PDB entry 8JNE | electron microscopy, 4.68 A resolution (low resolution: residue-level contacts below are approximate; hydrogen-bond / salt-bridge calls are withheld) | chains C and I of the 20 polymer chains in the assembly

== Chain C ==
Protein: Histone H2A type 1-B/E
Source organism: Homo sapiens
UniProtKB: P04908 (H2A1B_HUMAN); residues 0-129 here correspond to UniProt positions 1-130 (UniProt number = residue number + 1)
Amino-acid sequence (133 residues; each row starts with the number of its first residue; numbers below 1 keep their minus sign (Gly-3 is residue -3)):
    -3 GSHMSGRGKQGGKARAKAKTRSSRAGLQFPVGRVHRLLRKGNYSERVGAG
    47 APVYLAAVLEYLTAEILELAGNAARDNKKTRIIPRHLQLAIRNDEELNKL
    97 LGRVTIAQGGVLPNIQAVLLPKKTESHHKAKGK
Unresolved in the structure: -3 to 10, 119-129
Construct notes: expression tag (-3 to -1)
Curated features (UniProtKB/Swiss-Prot):
  - modified residue: Ser1 (N-acetylserine), Arg3 (Citrulline), Lys5 (N6-(2-hydroxyisobutyryl)lysine), Lys9 (N6-(2-hydroxyisobutyryl)lysine), Lys13 (N6-(beta-hydroxybutyryl)lysine), Lys36 (N6-(2-hydroxyisobutyryl)lysine), Lys74 (N6-(2-hydroxyisobutyryl)lysine), Lys75 (N6-(2-hydroxyisobutyryl)lysine), Lys95 (N6-(2-hydroxyisobutyryl)lysine), Gln104 (N5-methylglutamine), Lys118 (N6-(2-hydroxyisobutyryl)lysine), Lys119 (N6-crotonyllysine), Thr120 (Phosphothreonine), Lys125 (N6-crotonyllysine)
  - cross-link (Glycyl lysine isopeptide (Lys-Gly)): Lys13 (interchain with G-Cter in ubiquitin), Lys15 (interchain with G-Cter in ubiquitin), Lys119 (interchain with G-Cter in ubiquitin)

== Chain I ==
Molecule: 156-nt DNA strand
Source organism: synthetic construct
Sequence (156 nucleotides; each row starts with the number of its first residue):
     1 ATCAGAATCCCGGTGCCGAGGCCGCTCAATTGGTCGTAGACAGCTCTAGC
    51 ACCGCTTAAACGCACGTACGCGCTGTCCCCCGCGTTTTAACCGCCAAGGG
   101 GATTACACCCAAGACACCAGGCACGAGACAGAAAAAAACAACGAAAACGG
   151 CCACCA

== How chain C and chain I interact ==
Contacting residue pairs - 15 pairs, chain C then chain I:
  Arg11(C) - DA116(I)
  Arg11(C) - DC117(I)
  Arg29(C) - DG121(I)
  Arg29(C) - DC122(I)
  Glu41(C) - DA112(I)
  Arg42(C) - DA111(I)
  Arg42(C) - DA112(I)
  Val43(C) - DA111(I)
  Val43(C) - DA112(I)
  Gly44(C) - DA111(I)
  Ala45(C) - DA111(I)
  Thr76(C) - DA130(I)
  Thr76(C) - DG131(I)
  Arg77(C) - DA130(I)
  Arg77(C) - DG131(I)
Other interface residues (no listed pair), chain C (13 interface residues in all): Ala14, Thr16, His31, Lys75
Other interface residues (no listed pair), chain I (11 interface residues in all): DC110, DA119, DG120

== In short ==
13 residues of chain C face 11 of chain I across their interface.
Chain C is Histone H2A type 1-B/E (Homo sapiens) and chain I is a 156-nt DNA strand (synthetic construct); the
structure, The cryo-EM structure of the decameric RAD51 ring bound to the nucleosome without the linker DNA
..., was determined by electron microscopy (same publication as 8JND, 8JNF, 8XBT, 8XBU and 8XBW).
